Entry 5B6T (X-ray diffraction, 1.48 A resolution); this record covers chain A.

[Chain A]
Name: Glycosyl hydrolase family 62 protein
From: Coprinopsis cinerea (strain Okayama-7 / 130 / ATCC MYA-4618 / FGSC 9003)
Notes: EC 3.2.1.55
UniProt: A8NI40 (A8NI40_COPC7); numbering as in UniProt (aligned over 82-397)
Sequence (327 residues; row label = number of the first residue in the row):
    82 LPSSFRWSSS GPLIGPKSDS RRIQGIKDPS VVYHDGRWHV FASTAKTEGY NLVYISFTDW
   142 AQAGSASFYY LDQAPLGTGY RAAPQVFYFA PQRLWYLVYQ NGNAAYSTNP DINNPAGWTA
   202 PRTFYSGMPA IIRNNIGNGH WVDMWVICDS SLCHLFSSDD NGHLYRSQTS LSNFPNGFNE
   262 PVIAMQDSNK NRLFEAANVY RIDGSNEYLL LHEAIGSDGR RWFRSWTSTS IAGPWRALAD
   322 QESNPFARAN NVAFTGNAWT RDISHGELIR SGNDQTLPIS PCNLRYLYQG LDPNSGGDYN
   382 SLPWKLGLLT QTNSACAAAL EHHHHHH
Not modelled in the structure: 399-408
Construct notes: expression tag (398-408)
Disulfide bonds: Cys229-Cys234, Cys363-Cys397
Bound ions: lead (II) ion: Glu276, Tyr380 (together with glycerol)

[Summary]
The lead (II) ion site is built by Glu276 and Tyr380.
Chain A is Glycosyl hydrolase family 62 protein (Coprinopsis cinerea (strain Okayama-7 / 130 / ATCC MYA-4618 /
FGSC 9003)); the structure, Catalytic domain of Coprinopsis cinerea GH62 alpha-L-arabinofuranosidase complexed
with Pb, was determined by X-ray diffraction together with 5B6S from the same study.
